PDB entry 1WEK | X-ray diffraction, 2.20 A resolution | chains C and D of the 6 polymer chains in the assembly

# Chain C (and D)
Name: hypothetical protein TT1465
Organism: Thermus thermophilus
Notes: chain D of this document is another copy of the same molecule, construct and numbering; everything in this record applies to it too
UniProtKB: Q5SHT6 (Q5SHT6_THET8); residues 1-217 here = UniProt positions 1-217
Amino-acid sequence (217 residues; each row starts with the number of its first residue):
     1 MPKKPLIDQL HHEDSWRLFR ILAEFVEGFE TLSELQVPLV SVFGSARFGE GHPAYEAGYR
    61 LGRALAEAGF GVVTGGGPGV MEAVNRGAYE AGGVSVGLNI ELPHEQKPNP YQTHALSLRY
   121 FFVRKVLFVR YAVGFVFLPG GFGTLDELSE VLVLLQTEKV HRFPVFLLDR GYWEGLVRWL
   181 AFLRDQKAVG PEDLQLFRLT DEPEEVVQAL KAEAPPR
Disordered / not traced: 1, 103-107, 213-217 (chain D: 1-2, 103-107, 216-217)
Modified / non-standard residues: Mse1 (selenomethionine); Mse81 (selenomethionine; parent Met)
From the paper describing this entry:
  - catalytic residues: R124, T144, E147 (proposed by the authors, not directly observed)

# Chain C / chain D interface
Contacting residue pairs - 113 pairs, chain C then chain D:
  P5(C) - E158(D)
  P5(C) - K159(D)
  P5(C) - V160(D)
  P5(C) - H161(D)
  L6(C) - K159(D)
  I7(C) - V129(D)  hydrophobic
  I7(C) - R130(D)  hydrogen bond (backbone-side chain)
  I7(C) - K159(D)  hydrogen bond (backbone-backbone)
  D8(C) - R130(D)
  D8(C) - V160(D)
  D8(C) - H161(D)  salt bridge
  L10(C) - F29(D)  hydrophobic
  L10(C) - R130(D)  hydrogen bond (backbone-side chain)
  H11(C) - R130(D)
  H12(C) - F29(D)
  H12(C) - E30(D)
  H12(C) - S33(D)  hydrogen bond
  L18(C) - L22(D)  hydrophobic
  L18(C) - V26(D)  hydrophobic
  L22(C) - L18(D)
  L22(C) - L22(D)  hydrophobic
  F25(C) - L18(D)  hydrophobic
  F25(C) - F122(D)  hydrophobic
  V26(C) - H12(D)
  V26(C) - L18(D)  hydrophobic
  F29(C) - L10(D)  hydrophobic
  F29(C) - H11(D)
  F29(C) - H12(D)
  E30(C) - H12(D)  salt bridge
  R47(C) - K187(D)
  R47(C) - A188(D)  hydrogen bond (side chain-backbone)
  R47(C) - G190(D)
  R47(C) - D193(D)  salt bridge
  F48(C) - Q186(D)
  F48(C) - A188(D)  hydrophobic
  F121(C) - L154(D)  hydrophobic
  F121(C) - K159(D)
  F122(C) - F122(D)  hydrophobic
  F122(C) - V126(D)  hydrophobic
  K125(C) - E150(D)  salt bridge
  V126(C) - F122(D)  hydrophobic
  R130(C) - I7(D)  hydrogen bond (side chain-backbone)
  R130(C) - D8(D)  hydrogen bond (side chain-backbone)
  R130(C) - L10(D)  hydrogen bond (side chain-backbone)
  R130(C) - H11(D)
  G140(C) - L183(D)
  G140(C) - A188(D)
  G141(C) - A188(D)
  F142(C) - L152(D)  hydrophobic
  F142(C) - V153(D)
  F142(C) - Q156(D)
  F142(C) - V189(D)  hydrophobic
  F142(C) - D193(D)
  G143(C) - V153(D)
  L145(C) - S149(D)
  L145(C) - W179(D)  hydrophobic
  D146(C) - S149(D)
  D146(C) - E150(D)
  D146(C) - V153(D)
  S149(C) - L145(D)
  S149(C) - D146(D)
  S149(C) - S149(D)  hydrogen bond
  E150(C) - F121(D)
  E150(C) - K125(D)  salt bridge
  E150(C) - D146(D)  hydrogen bond (backbone-side chain)
  E150(C) - E150(D)
  L152(C) - F142(D)  hydrophobic
  V153(C) - F142(D)
  V153(C) - G143(D)
  V153(C) - D146(D)
  L154(C) - F121(D)  hydrophobic
  Q156(C) - R47(D)
  Q156(C) - F142(D)
  T157(C) - L102(D)
  E158(C) - P5(D)
  K159(C) - P5(D)
  K159(C) - L6(D)
  K159(C) - I7(D)  hydrogen bond (backbone-backbone)
  K159(C) - I100(D)
  K159(C) - L102(D)
  V160(C) - P5(D)
  V160(C) - D8(D)
  H161(C) - P5(D)
  H161(C) - D8(D)  salt bridge
  R162(C) - P5(D)
  Y172(C) - W179(D)  hydrogen bond (backbone-side chain)
  Y172(C) - F182(D)  hydrophobic
  Y172(C) - L183(D)
  Y172(C) - Q186(D)
  Y172(C) - A188(D)
  W173(C) - W179(D)  hydrophobic
  G175(C) - W179(D)
  L176(C) - W179(D)
  W179(C) - Y172(D)  hydrogen bond (side chain-backbone)
  W179(C) - G175(D)
  W179(C) - L176(D)
  L180(C) - L145(D)  hydrophobic
  F182(C) - Y172(D)
  L183(C) - G140(D)
  L183(C) - Y172(D)
  Q186(C) - F48(D)
  Q186(C) - Y172(D)
  K187(C) - R47(D)
  A188(C) - R47(D)  hydrogen bond (backbone-side chain)
  A188(C) - F48(D)  hydrophobic
  A188(C) - G140(D)
  A188(C) - G141(D)
  A188(C) - Y172(D)
  V189(C) - R47(D)
  V189(C) - F142(D)  hydrophobic
  G190(C) - R47(D)
  D193(C) - R47(D)  salt bridge
  D193(C) - F142(D)
Other interface residues (no listed pair), chain C (57 interface residues in all): F19, I21, V129, L194, L196
Other interface residues (no listed pair), chain D (59 interface residues in all): F19, I21, F25, R119, W173, L180, L194, L196

# Summary
57 residues of chain C and 59 residues of chain D are in contact; the contacts include 14 hydrogen bonds and 7
salt bridges. Polar pairs include D8(C)-H161(D), E30(C)-H12(D) and R47(C)-D193(D). The paper reports catalytic
residues R124(C), T144(C) and E147(C).
Chain C and chain D are both hypothetical protein TT1465 (Thermus thermophilus); the structure, Crystal
structure of the conserved hypothetical protein TT1465 from Thermus thermophilus HB8, was determined by X-ray
diffraction (same publication as 1WEH).
